PDB entry 4DPD | X-ray diffraction, 2.50 A resolution | chains A and B

[Chain A (and B)]
Molecule: Bifunctional dihydrofolate reductase-thymidylate synthase
From: Plasmodium falciparum
Notes: EC 1.5.1.3; chain B of this document is another copy of the same molecule, construct and numbering; everything in this record applies to it too
UniProt: A7UD81 (A7UD81_PLAFA); numbering as in UniProt (aligned over 1-608)
Sequence (608 residues; row label = number of the first residue in the row):
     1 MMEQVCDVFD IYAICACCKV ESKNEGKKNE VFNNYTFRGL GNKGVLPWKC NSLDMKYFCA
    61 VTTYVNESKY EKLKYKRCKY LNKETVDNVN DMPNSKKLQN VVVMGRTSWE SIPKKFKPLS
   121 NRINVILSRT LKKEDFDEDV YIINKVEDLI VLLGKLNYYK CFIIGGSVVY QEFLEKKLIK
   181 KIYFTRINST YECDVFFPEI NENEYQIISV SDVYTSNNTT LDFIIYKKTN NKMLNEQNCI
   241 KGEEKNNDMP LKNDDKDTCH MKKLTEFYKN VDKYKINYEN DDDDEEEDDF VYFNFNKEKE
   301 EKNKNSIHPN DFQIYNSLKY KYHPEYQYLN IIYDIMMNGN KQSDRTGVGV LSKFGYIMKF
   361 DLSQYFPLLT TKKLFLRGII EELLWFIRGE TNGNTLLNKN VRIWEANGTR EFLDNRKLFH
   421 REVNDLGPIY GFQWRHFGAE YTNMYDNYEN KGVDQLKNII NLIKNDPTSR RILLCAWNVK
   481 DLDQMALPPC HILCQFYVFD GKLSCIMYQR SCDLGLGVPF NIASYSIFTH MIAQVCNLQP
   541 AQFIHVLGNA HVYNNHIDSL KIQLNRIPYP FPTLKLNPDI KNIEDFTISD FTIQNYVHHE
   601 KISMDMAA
Disordered / not traced: 22-29, 84-96, 230-283, 606-608 (chain B: 1, 87-96, 232-282, 606-608)
Small-molecule neighbours:
  - dihydrofolic acid (DHF): Ile-14, Cys-15, Ala-16, Leu-46, Asp-54, Met-55, Lys-56, Phe-58, Cys-59, Ile-112, Pro-113, Phe-116, Leu-119, Ser-120, Arg-122, Ile-164, Tyr-170, Thr-185
  - NADP (NAP; NADP nicotinamide-adenine-dinucleotide phosphate): Cys-15, Ala-16, Leu-40, Gly-41, Asn-42, Gly-44, Val-45, Leu-46, Trp-48, Gly-105, Arg-106, Thr-107, Ser-108, Ser-111, Leu-127, Ser-128, Arg-129, Thr-130, Leu-131, Asn-144, Lys-145, Val-146, Ile-164, Gly-165, Gly-166, Ser-167, Val-168, Val-169, Tyr-170, Glu-172, Val-195
  - 2'-deoxyuridine 5'-monophosphate (UMP): Arg-345, Cys-490, His-491, Gln-509, Arg-510, Ser-511, Cys-512, Asp-513, Gly-517, Val-518, Asn-521, His-551, Tyr-553
From the paper describing this entry:
  - binding site for dihydrofolic acid: Phe-58, Arg-122

[How chain A and chain B interact]
Pairs across the interface (163; chain A residue first):
  Asp-10(A) / Glu-285(B)
  Tyr-12(A) / Glu-285(B)  hydrogen bond
  Leu-53(A) / Phe-295(B)
  Leu-53(A) / Asn-296(B)
  Lys-56(A) / Phe-295(B)
  Lys-56(A) / Asn-296(B)  hydrogen bond
  Tyr-57(A) / Tyr-292(B)
  Tyr-57(A) / Phe-293(B)
  Tyr-57(A) / Phe-295(B)  hydrophobic
  Ala-60(A) / Phe-295(B)  hydrophobic
  Val-61(A) / Tyr-292(B)  hydrophobic
  Tyr-64(A) / Asp-288(B)
  Tyr-64(A) / Tyr-292(B)  hydrophobic
  Lys-69(A) / Asp-284(B)  salt bridge
  Lys-69(A) / Glu-287(B)  salt bridge
  Lys-69(A) / Asp-288(B)  salt bridge
  Tyr-159(A) / Asp-288(B)  hydrogen bond
  Lys-160(A) / Asp-288(B)  salt bridge
  Lys-160(A) / Tyr-292(B)
  Lys-180(A) / Glu-285(B)  salt bridge
  Lys-181(A) / Glu-285(B)  hydrogen bond (side chain-backbone)
  Lys-181(A) / Asp-289(B)  salt bridge
  Tyr-183(A) / Asp-289(B)  hydrogen bond
  Tyr-183(A) / Tyr-292(B)  hydrophobic
  Ser-209(A) / Phe-293(B)
  Val-210(A) / Phe-293(B)
  Ser-211(A) / Phe-293(B)
  Phe-223(A) / Phe-293(B)
  Phe-223(A) / Phe-295(B)  hydrophobic
  Ile-225(A) / Asp-289(B)
  Ile-225(A) / Phe-293(B)  hydrophobic
  Lys-227(A) / Asp-283(B)  salt bridge
  Glu-285(A) / Tyr-12(B)  hydrogen bond
  Glu-285(A) / Lys-180(B)  salt bridge
  Glu-285(A) / Lys-181(B)  salt bridge
  Glu-286(A) / Lys-319(B)  salt bridge
  Glu-286(A) / Tyr-320(B)
  Asp-288(A) / Tyr-64(B)
  Asp-288(A) / Tyr-159(B)  hydrogen bond
  Asp-288(A) / Lys-160(B)  salt bridge
  Asp-289(A) / Lys-181(B)  salt bridge
  Asp-289(A) / Tyr-183(B)  hydrogen bond
  Asp-289(A) / Ile-225(B)
  Phe-290(A) / Tyr-320(B)
  Phe-290(A) / Tyr-322(B)
  Val-291(A) / Tyr-64(B)
  Tyr-292(A) / Tyr-57(B)
  Tyr-292(A) / Val-61(B)  hydrophobic
  Tyr-292(A) / Lys-160(B)
  Tyr-292(A) / Tyr-183(B)
  Phe-293(A) / Tyr-57(B)
  Phe-293(A) / Ser-209(B)
  Phe-293(A) / Val-210(B)
  Phe-293(A) / Ser-211(B)
  Phe-293(A) / Phe-223(B)
  Phe-293(A) / Ile-225(B)  hydrophobic
  Phe-293(A) / Tyr-322(B)  hydrophobic
  Phe-295(A) / Leu-53(B)
  Phe-295(A) / Lys-56(B)  hydrogen bond (backbone-side chain)
  Phe-295(A) / Tyr-57(B)  hydrophobic
  Phe-295(A) / Ala-60(B)  hydrophobic
  Phe-295(A) / Phe-223(B)  hydrophobic
  Asn-296(A) / Leu-53(B)
  Asn-296(A) / Lys-56(B)  hydrogen bond
  Asn-296(A) / Tyr-214(B)
  Lys-319(A) / Glu-286(B)  salt bridge
  Tyr-320(A) / Glu-286(B)  hydrogen bond (side chain-backbone)
  Tyr-320(A) / Phe-290(B)
  Tyr-320(A) / Phe-293(B)  hydrophobic
  Tyr-322(A) / Phe-290(B)
  Tyr-322(A) / Phe-293(B)  hydrophobic
  Asn-340(A) / Tyr-497(B)  hydrogen bond
  Asn-340(A) / Phe-499(B)
  Lys-341(A) / Phe-499(B)
  Gln-342(A) / Tyr-497(B)
  Gln-342(A) / Val-498(B)  hydrogen bond (side chain-backbone)
  Gln-342(A) / Phe-499(B)
  Ser-343(A) / Thr-468(B)
  Asp-344(A) / Arg-470(B)  salt bridge
  Arg-345(A) / Arg-471(B)
  Ser-352(A) / Tyr-497(B)  hydrogen bond
  Lys-353(A) / Tyr-497(B)
  Phe-354(A) / Lys-359(B)
  Phe-354(A) / Gln-495(B)
  Phe-354(A) / Phe-496(B)
  Phe-354(A) / Tyr-497(B)  hydrophobic
  Phe-354(A) / Ser-504(B)
  Phe-354(A) / Cys-505(B)
  Phe-354(A) / Ile-506(B)  hydrophobic
  Phe-354(A) / Ile-544(B)
  Gly-355(A) / Lys-359(B)  hydrogen bond (backbone-side chain)
  Gly-355(A) / Ile-506(B)
  Ile-357(A) / Ile-357(B)  hydrophobic
  Lys-359(A) / Phe-354(B)  hydrogen bond (side chain-backbone)
  Lys-359(A) / Gly-355(B)  hydrogen bond (side chain-backbone)
  Arg-416(A) / Arg-471(B)
  Phe-437(A) / Asn-478(B)
  Phe-437(A) / Val-479(B)  hydrophobic
  Phe-437(A) / Lys-480(B)
  Gly-438(A) / Lys-480(B)  hydrogen bond (backbone-side chain)
  Val-453(A) / Val-479(B)  hydrophobic
  Gln-455(A) / Val-479(B)
  Thr-468(A) / Ser-343(B)
  Arg-470(A) / Asp-344(B)  salt bridge
  Arg-470(A) / Arg-345(B)
  Arg-470(A) / Arg-510(B)  hydrogen bond (backbone-side chain)
  Arg-470(A) / Ser-511(B)  hydrogen bond
  Arg-470(A) / Asn-549(B)
  Arg-470(A) / His-551(B)
  Arg-470(A) / Tyr-553(B)  hydrogen bond
  Arg-471(A) / Arg-345(B)
  Arg-471(A) / Arg-416(B)
  Arg-471(A) / Pro-488(B)
  Arg-471(A) / Arg-510(B)
  Leu-473(A) / Trp-477(B)  hydrophobic
  Leu-473(A) / Ile-492(B)  hydrophobic
  Leu-473(A) / Arg-510(B)
  Cys-475(A) / Trp-477(B)
  Cys-475(A) / Val-479(B)  hydrophobic
  Trp-477(A) / Cys-475(B)
  Asn-478(A) / Phe-437(B)
  Val-479(A) / Phe-437(B)  hydrophobic
  Val-479(A) / Val-453(B)  hydrophobic
  Val-479(A) / Gln-455(B)
  Lys-480(A) / Phe-437(B)
  Lys-480(A) / Gly-438(B)  hydrogen bond (side chain-backbone)
  Pro-488(A) / Arg-471(B)
  Ile-492(A) / Leu-493(B)  hydrophobic
  Leu-493(A) / Ile-492(B)  hydrophobic
  Leu-493(A) / Leu-493(B)  hydrophobic
  Gln-495(A) / Phe-354(B)
  Gln-495(A) / Tyr-508(B)  hydrogen bond
  Gln-495(A) / Arg-510(B)  hydrogen bond (side chain-backbone)
  Gln-495(A) / Gly-548(B)
  Phe-496(A) / Phe-354(B)
  Tyr-497(A) / Asn-340(B)  hydrogen bond
  Tyr-497(A) / Gln-342(B)  hydrogen bond
  Tyr-497(A) / Ser-352(B)  hydrogen bond
  Tyr-497(A) / Phe-354(B)  hydrophobic
  Tyr-497(A) / Asn-549(B)
  Val-498(A) / Gln-342(B)  hydrogen bond (backbone-side chain)
  Phe-499(A) / Asn-340(B)
  Phe-499(A) / Lys-341(B)
  Phe-499(A) / Gln-342(B)
  Ser-504(A) / Phe-354(B)
  Ile-506(A) / Phe-354(B)  hydrophobic
  Ile-506(A) / Gly-355(B)
  Ile-506(A) / Tyr-508(B)
  Ile-506(A) / Gly-548(B)
  Tyr-508(A) / Gln-495(B)  hydrogen bond
  Tyr-508(A) / Ile-506(B)
  Arg-510(A) / Arg-470(B)  hydrogen bond (side chain-backbone)
  Arg-510(A) / Arg-471(B)
  Arg-510(A) / Leu-473(B)
  Arg-510(A) / Gln-495(B)  hydrogen bond (backbone-side chain)
  Ser-511(A) / Arg-470(B)  hydrogen bond
  Ile-544(A) / Phe-354(B)
  Gly-548(A) / Gln-495(B)
  Gly-548(A) / Ile-506(B)
  Asn-549(A) / Arg-470(B)
  Asn-549(A) / Tyr-497(B)
  His-551(A) / Arg-470(B)
  Tyr-553(A) / Arg-470(B)  hydrogen bond
Other interface residues (no listed pair), chain A (88 interface residues in all): Asn-66, Lys-72, Phe-162, Ile-208, Tyr-214, Thr-346, Val-350, Leu-487, Cys-505, Val-546, Leu-547
Other interface residues (no listed pair), chain B (86 interface residues in all): Phe-162, Ile-208, Val-291, Lys-304, Val-350, Lys-353, Leu-487, Val-546, Leu-547

[In short]
88 residues of chain A and 86 residues of chain B are in contact; the contacts include 33 hydrogen bonds and
15 salt bridges. Polar pairs include Lys-69(A)/Asp-284(B), Lys-69(A)/Glu-287(B) and Lys-69(A)/Asp-288(B).
Chain A binds dihydrofolic acid, NADP and 2'-deoxyuridine 5'-monophosphate. The paper reports a binding site
for dihydrofolic acid at Phe-58(A) and Arg-122(A).
Both chains are Bifunctional dihydrofolate reductase-thymidylate synthase (Plasmodium falciparum). Entry 4DPD
(WILD TYPE PLASMODIUM FALCIPARUM DIHYDROFOLATE REDUCTASE-THYMIDYLATE SYNTHASE (PfDHFR-TS), DHF COMPLEX, NADP+,
dUMP) was determined by X-ray diffraction (same publication as 4DDR, 4DP3 and 4DPH).
